PDB entry 5VVR | electron microscopy, 5.80 A resolution (low resolution: residue-level contacts below are approximate; hydrogen-bond / salt-bridge calls are withheld) | chains A and B of the 16 polymer chains in the assembly

== Chain A ==
Protein: DNA-directed RNA polymerase II subunit RPB1
From: Saccharomyces cerevisiae (strain ATCC 204508 / S288c)
Notes: EC 2.7.7.6
UniProtKB: P04050 (RPB1_YEAST); residue numbers follow UniProt; this construct covers 1-1733
Sequence (1733 residues; row label = number of the first residue in the row):
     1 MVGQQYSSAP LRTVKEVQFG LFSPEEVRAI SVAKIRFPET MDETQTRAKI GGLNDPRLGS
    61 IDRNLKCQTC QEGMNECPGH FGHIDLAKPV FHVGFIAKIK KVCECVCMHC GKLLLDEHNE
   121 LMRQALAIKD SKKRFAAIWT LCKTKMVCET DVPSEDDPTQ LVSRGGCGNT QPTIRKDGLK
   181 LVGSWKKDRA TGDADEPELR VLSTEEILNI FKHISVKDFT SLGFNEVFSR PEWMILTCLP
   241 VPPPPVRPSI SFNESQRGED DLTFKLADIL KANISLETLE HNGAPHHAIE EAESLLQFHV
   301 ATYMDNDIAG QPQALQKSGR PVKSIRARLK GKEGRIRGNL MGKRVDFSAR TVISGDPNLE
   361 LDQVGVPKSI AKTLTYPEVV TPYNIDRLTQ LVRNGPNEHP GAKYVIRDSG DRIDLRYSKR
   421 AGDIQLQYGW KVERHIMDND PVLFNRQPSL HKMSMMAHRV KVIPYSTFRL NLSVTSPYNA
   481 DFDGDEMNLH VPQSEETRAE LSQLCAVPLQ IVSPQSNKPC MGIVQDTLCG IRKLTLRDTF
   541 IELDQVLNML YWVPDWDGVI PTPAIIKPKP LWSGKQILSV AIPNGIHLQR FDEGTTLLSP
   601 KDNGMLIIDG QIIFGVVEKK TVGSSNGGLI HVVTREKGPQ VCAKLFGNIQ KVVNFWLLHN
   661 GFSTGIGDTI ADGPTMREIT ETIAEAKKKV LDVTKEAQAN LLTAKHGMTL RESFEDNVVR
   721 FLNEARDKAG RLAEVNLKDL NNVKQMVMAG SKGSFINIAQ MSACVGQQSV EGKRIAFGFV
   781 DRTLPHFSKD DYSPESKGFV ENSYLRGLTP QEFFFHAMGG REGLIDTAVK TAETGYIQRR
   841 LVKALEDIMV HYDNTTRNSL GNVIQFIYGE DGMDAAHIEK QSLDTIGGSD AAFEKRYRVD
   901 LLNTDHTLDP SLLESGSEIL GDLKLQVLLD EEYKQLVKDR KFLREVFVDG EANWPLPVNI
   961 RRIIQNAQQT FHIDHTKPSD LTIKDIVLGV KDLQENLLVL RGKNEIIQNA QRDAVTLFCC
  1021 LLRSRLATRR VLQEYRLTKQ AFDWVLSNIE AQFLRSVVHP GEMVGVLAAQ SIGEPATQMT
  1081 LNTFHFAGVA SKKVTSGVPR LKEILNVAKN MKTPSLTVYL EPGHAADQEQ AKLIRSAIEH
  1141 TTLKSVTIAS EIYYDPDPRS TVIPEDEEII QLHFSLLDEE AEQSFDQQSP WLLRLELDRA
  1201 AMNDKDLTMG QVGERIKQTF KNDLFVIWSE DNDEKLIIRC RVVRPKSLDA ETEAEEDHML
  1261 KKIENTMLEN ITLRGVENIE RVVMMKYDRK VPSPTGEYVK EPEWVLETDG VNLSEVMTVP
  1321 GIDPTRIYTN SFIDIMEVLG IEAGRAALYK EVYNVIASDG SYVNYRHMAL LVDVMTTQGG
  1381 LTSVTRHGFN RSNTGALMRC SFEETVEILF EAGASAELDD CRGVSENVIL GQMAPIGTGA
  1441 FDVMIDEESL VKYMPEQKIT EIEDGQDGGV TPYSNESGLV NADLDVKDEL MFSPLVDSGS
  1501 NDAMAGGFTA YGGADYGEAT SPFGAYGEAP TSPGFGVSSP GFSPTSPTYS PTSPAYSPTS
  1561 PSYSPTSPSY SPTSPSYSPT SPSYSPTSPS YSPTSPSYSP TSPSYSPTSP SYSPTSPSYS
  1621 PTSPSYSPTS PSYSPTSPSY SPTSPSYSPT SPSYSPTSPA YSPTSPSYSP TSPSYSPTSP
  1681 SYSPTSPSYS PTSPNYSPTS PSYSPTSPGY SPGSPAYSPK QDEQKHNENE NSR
Unresolved in the structure: 1-7, 1456-1733
Bound ions: Zn2+ site 1: Cys-67, Cys-77, Pro-78; Zn2+ site 2: Cys-107, Met-108, Cys-167
Curated features (UniProtKB/Swiss-Prot):
  - region: Pro-248 to Asp-260 (Lid loop), Asn-306 to Lys-323 (Rudder loop), Pro-810 to Glu-822 (Bridging helix)
  - binding site (Zn(2+)): Cys-67, Cys-70, Cys-77, His-80, Cys-107, Cys-110, Cys-148, Cys-167
  - binding site (Mg(2+)): Asp-481, Asp-483, Asp-485
  - modified residue: Thr-1471 (Phosphothreonine)
  - cross-link (Glycyl lysine isopeptide (Lys-Gly)): Lys-695 (interchain with G-Cter in ubiquitin), Lys-1246 (interchain with G-Cter in ubiquitin), Lys-1350 (interchain with G-Cter in ubiquitin)
  - natural variant: Ser-1653 to Pro-1659 (deletion: In strain: A364A)
  - mutagenesis: Lys-1246 (K1246R: Impairs ubiquitination during transcription stress)

== Chain B ==
Protein: DNA-directed RNA polymerase II subunit RPB2
From: Saccharomyces cerevisiae (strain ATCC 204508 / S288c)
Notes: EC 2.7.7.6
UniProtKB: P08518 (RPB2_YEAST); residues 1-1224 here = UniProt positions 1-1224
Sequence (1224 residues; row label = number of the first residue in the row):
     1 MSDLANSEKY YDEDPYGFED ESAPITAEDS WAVISAFFRE KGLVSQQLDS FNQFVDYTLQ
    61 DIICEDSTLI LEQLAQHTTE SDNISRKYEI SFGKIYVTKP MVNESDGVTH ALYPQEARLR
   121 NLTYSSGLFV DVKKRTYEAI DVPGRELKYE LIAEESEDDS ESGKVFIGRL PIMLRSKNCY
   181 LSEATESDLY KLKECPFDMG GYFIINGSEK VLIAQERSAG NIVQVFKKAA PSPISHVAEI
   241 RSALEKGSRF ISTLQVKLYG REGSSARTIK ATLPYIKQDI PIVIIFRALG IIPDGEILEH
   301 ICYDVNDWQM LEMLKPCVED GFVIQDRETA LDFIGRRGTA LGIKKEKRIQ YAKDILQKEF
   361 LPHITQLEGF ESRKAFFLGY MINRLLLCAL DRKDQDDRDH FGKKRLDLAG PLLAQLFKTL
   421 FKKLTKDIFR YMQRTVEEAH DFNMKLAINA KTITSGLKYA LATGNWGEQK KAMSSRAGVS
   481 QVLNRYTYSS TLSHLRRTNT PIGRDGKLAK PRQLHNTHWG LVCPAETPEG QACGLVKNLS
   541 LMSCISVGTD PMPIITFLSE WGMEPLEDYV PHQSPDATRV FVNGVWHGVH RNPARLMETL
   601 RTLRRKGDIN PEVSMIRDIR EKELKIFTDA GRVYRPLFIV EDDESLGHKE LKVRKGHIAK
   661 LMATEYQDIE GGFEDVEEYT WSSLLNEGLV EYIDAEEEES ILIAMQPEDL EPAEANEEND
   721 LDVDPAKRIR VSHHATTFTH CEIHPSMILG VAASIIPFPD HNQSPRNTYQ SAMGKQAMGV
   781 FLTNYNVRMD TMANILYYPQ KPLGTTRAME YLKFRELPAG QNAIVAIACY SGYNQEDSMI
   841 MNQSSIDRGL FRSLFFRSYM DQEKKYGMSI TETFEKPQRT NTLRMKHGTY DKLDDDGLIA
   901 PGVRVSGEDV IIGKTTPISP DEEELGQRTA YHSKRDASTP LRSTENGIVD QVLVTTNQDG
   961 LKFVKVRVRT TKIPQIGDKF ASRHGQKGTI GITYRREDMP FTAEGIVPDL IINPHAIPSR
  1021 MTVAHLIECL LSKVAALSGN EGDASPFTDI TVEGISKLLR EHGYQSRGFE VMYNGHTGKK
  1081 LMAQIFFGPT YYQRLRHMVD DKIHARARGP MQVLTRQPVE GRSRDGGLRF GEMERDCMIA
  1141 HGAASFLKER LMEASDAFRV HICGICGLMT VIAKLNHNQF ECKGCDNKID IYQIHIPYAA
  1201 KLLFQELMAM NITPRLYTDR SRDF
Unresolved in the structure: 1-17
Bound ions: Zn2+: Cys-1163, Cys-1166, Cys-1185

== How chain A and chain B interact ==
Pairs across the interface (292):
  Ser-8(A) / Asn-1178(B)
  Ala-9(A) / Ile-1191(B)
  Pro-10(A) / Tyr-1192(B)
  Pro-10(A) / Gln-1193(B)
  Leu-11(A) / Gln-1193(B)
  Leu-11(A) / His-1195(B)
  Arg-12(A) / Tyr-1192(B)
  Arg-12(A) / Gln-1193(B)
  Arg-12(A) / Ile-1194(B)
  Arg-12(A) / Thr-1218(B)
  Thr-13(A) / Thr-1218(B)
  Val-14(A) / Ile-1194(B)
  Val-14(A) / Tyr-1217(B)
  Lys-15(A) / Tyr-1217(B)
  Lys-15(A) / Thr-1218(B)
  Lys-15(A) / Arg-1220(B)
  Glu-16(A) / Arg-1215(B)
  Glu-16(A) / Leu-1216(B)
  Glu-16(A) / Tyr-1217(B)
  Glu-16(A) / Asp-1219(B)
  Glu-16(A) / Arg-1220(B)
  Glu-16(A) / Ser-1221(B)
  Glu-16(A) / Arg-1222(B)
  Val-17(A) / Arg-1215(B)
  Val-17(A) / Leu-1216(B)
  Gln-18(A) / Thr-1213(B)
  Gln-18(A) / Pro-1214(B)
  Gln-18(A) / Arg-1215(B)
  Phe-19(A) / Thr-1213(B)
  Phe-19(A) / Pro-1214(B)
  Gly-20(A) / Ile-1212(B)
  Gly-20(A) / Thr-1213(B)
  Leu-21(A) / Thr-1213(B)
  Phe-22(A) / Met-1208(B)
  Phe-22(A) / Asn-1211(B)
  Phe-22(A) / Ile-1212(B)
  Phe-22(A) / Thr-1213(B)
  Ala-29(A) / Lys-1183(B)
  Ile-30(A) / Lys-1183(B)
  Ser-31(A) / Lys-1183(B)
  Val-32(A) / Lys-1183(B)
  Gln-45(A) / Glu-922(B)
  Gln-45(A) / Glu-923(B)
  Thr-46(A) / Glu-922(B)
  Arg-47(A) / Glu-922(B)
  Gln-68(A) / Ile-1172(B)
  Cys-70(A) / Ala-1173(B)
  Cys-70(A) / Leu-1175(B)
  Gln-71(A) / Leu-1175(B)
  Glu-72(A) / Leu-1175(B)
  Met-74(A) / Arg-1116(B)
  Asn-75(A) / Arg-1116(B)
  Pro-78(A) / Lys-1201(B)
  Phe-81(A) / Gln-1205(B)
  Phe-81(A) / Met-1208(B)
  Phe-228(A) / Arg-1215(B)
  Leu-236(A) / Asn-1211(B)
  Pro-240(A) / Met-1208(B)
  Pro-240(A) / Ala-1209(B)
  Pro-240(A) / Asn-1211(B)
  Pro-245(A) / Leu-1114(B)
  Val-246(A) / Gln-1205(B)
  Pro-248(A) / Leu-1114(B)
  Glu-254(A) / Arg-884(B)
  Glu-254(A) / Arg-935(B)
  Ser-255(A) / Glu-924(B)
  Met-304(A) / Met-1210(B)
  Gly-319(A) / Lys-470(B)
  Gly-319(A) / Lys-471(B)
  Pro-321(A) / Lys-471(B)
  Ile-325(A) / Met-1210(B)
  Arg-328(A) / Glu-1206(B)
  Leu-329(A) / Glu-1206(B)
  Arg-337(A) / Arg-1129(B)
  Arg-337(A) / Glu-1132(B)
  Gly-338(A) / Arg-1129(B)
  Asn-339(A) / Gln-1117(B)
  Met-341(A) / Glu-1132(B)
  Met-341(A) / Arg-1135(B)
  Gly-342(A) / Arg-1129(B)
  Gly-342(A) / Phe-1130(B)
  Lys-343(A) / Gln-1117(B)
  Lys-343(A) / Leu-1128(B)
  Lys-343(A) / Arg-1129(B)
  Lys-343(A) / Phe-1130(B)
  Lys-343(A) / Leu-1151(B)
  Lys-343(A) / Ser-1155(B)
  Lys-343(A) / Asp-1156(B)
  Arg-344(A) / Pro-1118(B)
  Arg-344(A) / Glu-1120(B)
  Arg-344(A) / Gly-1127(B)
  Arg-344(A) / Leu-1128(B)
  Arg-344(A) / Arg-1129(B)
  Arg-344(A) / Ser-1155(B)
  Val-345(A) / Arg-1106(B)
  Val-345(A) / Leu-1128(B)
  Val-345(A) / Phe-1130(B)
  Val-345(A) / Ala-1154(B)
  Asp-346(A) / Arg-1106(B)
  Asp-346(A) / Ala-1107(B)
  Asp-346(A) / Arg-1108(B)
  Asp-346(A) / Met-1111(B)
  Asp-346(A) / Pro-1118(B)
  Asp-346(A) / Ala-1154(B)
  Phe-347(A) / Arg-1106(B)
  Phe-347(A) / Ala-1107(B)
  Phe-347(A) / Arg-1108(B)
  Ser-348(A) / Ala-1105(B)
  Ser-348(A) / Arg-1106(B)
  Ser-348(A) / Leu-1128(B)
  Ala-349(A) / His-1104(B)
  Ala-349(A) / Ala-1105(B)
  Ala-349(A) / Leu-1128(B)
  Arg-350(A) / Ile-1103(B)
  Arg-350(A) / His-1104(B)
  Arg-350(A) / Leu-1128(B)
  Thr-351(A) / Ile-1103(B)
  Asp-356(A) / Tyr-833(B)
  Pro-357(A) / Ser-831(B)
  Pro-357(A) / Gly-832(B)
  Pro-357(A) / Tyr-833(B)
  Asn-358(A) / Tyr-833(B)
  Leu-374(A) / Arg-1106(B)
  Leu-374(A) / Ala-1107(B)
  Leu-443(A) / Phe-1146(B)
  Gln-447(A) / Arg-1129(B)
  Gln-447(A) / Glu-1134(B)
  Pro-448(A) / Glu-1134(B)
  Ser-449(A) / Met-1133(B)
  Ser-449(A) / Glu-1134(B)
  Ser-449(A) / Cys-1137(B)
  His-451(A) / Cys-1137(B)
  Lys-452(A) / Ala-1140(B)
  Lys-452(A) / His-1141(B)
  Met-455(A) / Glu-1134(B)
  Met-455(A) / Met-1138(B)
  Tyr-465(A) / Ile-976(B)
  Arg-469(A) / Ile-976(B)
  Arg-469(A) / Gly-991(B)
  Asp-481(A) / Glu-836(B)
  Phe-482(A) / Glu-836(B)
  Phe-482(A) / Thr-989(B)
  Asp-483(A) / Asp-837(B)
  Asp-483(A) / Lys-987(B)
  Asp-483(A) / Gly-988(B)
  Glu-486(A) / Lys-1102(B)
  His-490(A) / Phe-1146(B)
  His-490(A) / Arg-1150(B)
  Gln-493(A) / Glu-1149(B)
  Gln-493(A) / Arg-1150(B)
  Gln-493(A) / Glu-1153(B)
  Ser-494(A) / Glu-1149(B)
  Glu-496(A) / Ser-1145(B)
  Thr-497(A) / Phe-1146(B)
  Thr-497(A) / Glu-1149(B)
  Glu-500(A) / Ala-1143(B)
  Glu-500(A) / Ala-1144(B)
  Glu-500(A) / Ser-1145(B)
  Glu-500(A) / Phe-1146(B)
  Leu-501(A) / Met-1138(B)
  Leu-501(A) / Phe-1146(B)
  Cys-505(A) / His-1141(B)
  Gln-510(A) / His-1141(B)
  Val-524(A) / Gln-835(B)
  Gln-525(A) / Gln-835(B)
  Gln-525(A) / Glu-836(B)
  Gln-525(A) / His-1015(B)
  Asp-526(A) / Gln-835(B)
  Asp-526(A) / Asn-1013(B)
  Asp-526(A) / His-1015(B)
  Leu-658(A) / Tyr-830(B)
  Leu-658(A) / Asn-1074(B)
  Leu-658(A) / Leu-1081(B)
  His-659(A) / Asn-1074(B)
  His-659(A) / Thr-1077(B)
  His-659(A) / Leu-1081(B)
  Asn-660(A) / Leu-1081(B)
  Asn-660(A) / Met-1082(B)
  Asn-660(A) / Ala-1083(B)
  Gly-661(A) / Ala-1083(B)
  Phe-662(A) / Ile-827(B)
  Phe-662(A) / Ala-828(B)
  Phe-662(A) / Cys-829(B)
  Phe-662(A) / Pro-1014(B)
  Ser-663(A) / Ile-827(B)
  Ser-663(A) / Gln-1084(B)
  Ser-663(A) / Ile-1085(B)
  Ser-663(A) / Phe-1086(B)
  Thr-664(A) / Ile-827(B)
  Thr-664(A) / Pro-1014(B)
  Thr-664(A) / Ile-1017(B)
  Thr-664(A) / Phe-1069(B)
  Thr-664(A) / Phe-1086(B)
  Gly-665(A) / Phe-1069(B)
  Gly-665(A) / Phe-1086(B)
  Ile-666(A) / Leu-1026(B)
  Ile-666(A) / Ile-1027(B)
  Ile-666(A) / Leu-1030(B)
  Ile-666(A) / Phe-1086(B)
  Gly-667(A) / Arg-1067(B)
  Gly-667(A) / Phe-1069(B)
  Ile-670(A) / Arg-1067(B)
  Met-746(A) / His-1015(B)
  Met-746(A) / Pro-1018(B)
  Lys-752(A) / Ser-1019(B)
  Gly-753(A) / Pro-1018(B)
  Asn-757(A) / Pro-1018(B)
  Asn-757(A) / Met-1021(B)
  Gln-760(A) / Met-1021(B)
  Met-761(A) / Met-1021(B)
  Glu-771(A) / Lys-510(B)
  Glu-771(A) / Gln-513(B)
  Gly-778(A) / Asn-516(B)
  Phe-779(A) / Asn-516(B)
  Phe-779(A) / Glu-699(B)
  Val-780(A) / Glu-699(B)
  Arg-782(A) / Glu-698(B)
  Arg-782(A) / Glu-699(B)
  Arg-782(A) / Ser-700(B)
  Arg-782(A) / Ile-701(B)
  Thr-783(A) / Asn-516(B)
  Leu-784(A) / Trp-519(B)
  Pro-785(A) / Trp-519(B)
  Pro-785(A) / Leu-702(B)
  Pro-785(A) / Ile-703(B)
  His-786(A) / Trp-519(B)
  His-786(A) / Ile-703(B)
  His-786(A) / Met-705(B)
  Asn-802(A) / Ile-729(B)
  Tyr-804(A) / His-761(B)
  Tyr-804(A) / Asn-762(B)
  Tyr-804(A) / Gln-763(B)
  Tyr-804(A) / Met-1021(B)
  Leu-805(A) / His-761(B)
  Arg-806(A) / Arg-728(B)
  Arg-806(A) / His-761(B)
  Gly-807(A) / Ile-729(B)
  Gly-807(A) / Asp-760(B)
  Gly-807(A) / His-761(B)
  Leu-808(A) / Asp-760(B)
  Leu-808(A) / Phe-1047(B)
  Thr-809(A) / Ile-729(B)
  Thr-809(A) / Arg-730(B)
  Thr-809(A) / Phe-1047(B)
  Pro-810(A) / Phe-1047(B)
  Gln-811(A) / Met-705(B)
  Glu-812(A) / Ile-729(B)
  Phe-813(A) / Pro-759(B)
  Phe-813(A) / Phe-1047(B)
  Phe-814(A) / Leu-514(B)
  Phe-814(A) / Trp-519(B)
  His-816(A) / Gln-763(B)
  His-816(A) / Ser-764(B)
  Ala-817(A) / Ser-764(B)
  Met-818(A) / Leu-514(B)
  Arg-821(A) / Arg-512(B)
  Arg-821(A) / Leu-514(B)
  Arg-821(A) / Pro-524(B)
  Arg-821(A) / Thr-527(B)
  Glu-822(A) / Gln-513(B)
  Leu-824(A) / Thr-768(B)
  Leu-824(A) / Tyr-769(B)
  Ile-825(A) / Leu-508(B)
  Ile-825(A) / Gln-513(B)
  Ile-825(A) / Cys-533(B)
  Val-829(A) / Leu-508(B)
  Val-842(A) / Asp-1136(B)
  Met-1063(A) / Ile-1139(B)
  Val-1066(A) / Asp-1136(B)
  Val-1066(A) / Ala-1140(B)
  Gln-1070(A) / Cys-1137(B)
  Gln-1070(A) / Ala-1140(B)
  Lys-1261(A) / Gly-263(B)
  Phe-1410(A) / Met-1210(B)
  Leu-1418(A) / Arg-1222(B)
  Asp-1420(A) / Arg-1220(B)
  Arg-1422(A) / Arg-1220(B)
  Arg-1422(A) / Phe-1224(B)
  Val-1428(A) / Leu-1151(B)
  Ile-1429(A) / Pro-1197(B)
  Leu-1430(A) / Pro-1197(B)
  Gly-1431(A) / Lys-1148(B)
  Gly-1431(A) / Met-1152(B)
  Met-1433(A) / Ala-1144(B)
  Met-1433(A) / Ser-1145(B)
  Met-1433(A) / Lys-1148(B)
  Ile-1436(A) / Gly-1142(B)
  Ile-1436(A) / Ala-1144(B)
  Gly-1437(A) / Gly-1142(B)
  Thr-1438(A) / Gly-1142(B)
  Thr-1438(A) / Ala-1144(B)
  Gly-1439(A) / Ala-1144(B)
Also at the interface, not in a pair above, chain A (184 interface residues in all): Glu-76, Gly-79, His-80, His-92, Leu-239, Pro-243, Leu-315, Arg-335, Leu-340, Val-352, Gly-355, Ile-370, Thr-373, Thr-467, Leu-472, Ala-480, Gly-484, Asn-488, Pro-492, Leu-504, Leu-657, Asp-668, Ser-751, Ala-776, Glu-801, Ala-828, Val-1406, Leu-1409, Cys-1421, Val-1424, Ser-1425, Gln-1432, Ala-1434
Also at the interface, not in a pair above, chain B (163 interface residues in all): Ser-264, Ala-509, His-515, Thr-517, Gly-534, Ala-704, Pro-765, Val-1023, Val-1099, Gly-1131, Phe-1158, His-1161, Leu-1168, Thr-1170, Val-1171, Ala-1199, Ala-1200, Leu-1203, Leu-1207, Asp-1223

== In short ==
Chain A and chain B form an interface of 184 and 163 residues respectively. Cys-67(A), Cys-77(A) and Pro-78(A)
form the Zn2+ site 1. UniProt lists 8 Zn2+-binding residues, 3 Mg2+-binding residues and one mutagenesis site
on chain A.
Here chain A is DNA-directed RNA polymerase II subunit RPB1 and chain B is DNA-directed RNA polymerase II
subunit RPB2, both from Saccharomyces cerevisiae (strain ATCC 204508 / S288c). Entry 5VVR (Ternary complex of
RNA Pol II, transcription scaffold and Rad26) was determined by electron microscopy together with 5VVS from
the same study.
